4HSO - chains C and D of the 4 polymer chains in the assembly; structure by X-ray diffraction, 2.10 A resolution.

# Chain C (and D)
Protein: 3-deoxy-D-arabino-heptulosonate 7-phosphate synthase
From: Neisseria meningitidis
Notes: EC 2.5.1.54; chain D of this document is another copy of the same molecule, construct and numbering; everything in this record applies to it too
UniProtKB: Q9K169 (Q9K169_NEIMB); residue numbers follow UniProt; this construct covers 1-351
Chain sequence (351 residues; numbered 1 to 351; the number before each row is that of its first residue):
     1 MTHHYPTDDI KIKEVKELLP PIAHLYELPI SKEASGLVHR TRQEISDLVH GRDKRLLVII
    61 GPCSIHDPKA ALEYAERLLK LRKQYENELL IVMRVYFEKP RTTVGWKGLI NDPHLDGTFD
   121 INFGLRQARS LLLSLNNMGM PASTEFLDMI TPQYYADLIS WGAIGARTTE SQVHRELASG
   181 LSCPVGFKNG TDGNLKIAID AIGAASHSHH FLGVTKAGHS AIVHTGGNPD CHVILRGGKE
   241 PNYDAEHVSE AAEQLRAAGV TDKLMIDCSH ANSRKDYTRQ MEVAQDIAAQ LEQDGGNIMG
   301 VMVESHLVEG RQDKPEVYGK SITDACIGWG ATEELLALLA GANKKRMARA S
Not modelled in the structure: 1-4, 351
Construct notes: engineered mutation G213 (Ser in Q9K169)
Metal / ion sites: Mn2+: C63, H270, E304, D324
Residues lining bound ligands:
  - phosphoenolpyruvate (PEP): C63, R94, Y96, K99, P100, E145, G165, A166, R167, K188, R236, D267, H270, M302, E304
  - tyrosine (TYR), molecule 1: T7, D8, D9, I12
  - tyrosine (TYR), molecule 2: M149, Q153, A156, L177, G180, L181, S182, G213, V214, K216, V223
Reported in the primary citation:
  - binding site for tyrosine: D8, D9, Q153, S182, V214

# Interface between chain C and chain D
Contacting residue pairs - 140 pairs, chain C then chain D:
  Y5(C) - S35(D)
  P6(C) - H39(D)
  T7(C) - I30(D)
  T7(C) - S35(D)
  T7(C) - V38(D)
  T7(C) - R42(D)  hydrogen bond (backbone-side chain)
  T7(C) - D157(D)  hydrogen bond (side chain-backbone)
  T7(C) - S182(D)
  D8(C) - S182(D)
  D8(C) - K216(D)  salt bridge
  D9(C) - S182(D)  hydrogen bond (backbone-side chain)
  D9(C) - K216(D)  salt bridge
  I10(C) - S182(D)  hydrogen bond (backbone-side chain)
  K11(C) - S179(D)
  K11(C) - G180(D)
  K11(C) - L181(D)
  K11(C) - T225(D)
  K11(C) - G226(D)  hydrogen bond (backbone-backbone)
  K11(C) - G227(D)
  I12(C) - G180(D)
  I12(C) - H224(D)
  K13(C) - H224(D)  hydrogen bond (backbone-backbone)
  K13(C) - T225(D)
  K13(C) - G226(D)
  E14(C) - I222(D)
  E14(C) - V223(D)
  E14(C) - H224(D)  salt bridge
  V15(C) - A221(D)  hydrophobic
  V15(C) - I222(D)
  K16(C) - H210(D)  hydrogen bond
  K16(C) - A221(D)
  K16(C) - I222(D)  hydrogen bond (backbone-backbone)
  E17(C) - I222(D)
  L18(C) - L212(D)  hydrophobic
  L18(C) - S220(D)
  L18(C) - A221(D)  hydrophobic
  I30(C) - T7(D)
  S35(C) - Y5(D)  hydrogen bond (side chain-backbone)
  S35(C) - T7(D)
  V38(C) - T7(D)
  H39(C) - Y5(D)
  H39(C) - P6(D)
  H39(C) - T7(D)
  R42(C) - T7(D)  hydrogen bond (side chain-backbone)
  K99(C) - Q172(D)
  P100(C) - Q172(D)
  R101(C) - Q172(D)  hydrogen bond (backbone-side chain)
  T102(C) - R175(D)  hydrogen bond (backbone-side chain)
  T102(C) - K196(D)
  T102(C) - D200(D)
  T103(C) - D200(D)
  K107(C) - Q172(D)
  K107(C) - E176(D)  salt bridge
  K107(C) - H209(D)  hydrogen bond
  K107(C) - H210(D)  hydrogen bond (side chain-backbone)
  N111(C) - H210(D)
  F119(C) - H210(D)
  I121(C) - L212(D)  hydrophobic
  L147(C) - Q172(D)
  L147(C) - V173(D)
  D148(C) - V173(D)
  I150(C) - L212(D)  hydrophobic
  T151(C) - L212(D)
  D157(C) - T7(D)  hydrogen bond (backbone-side chain)
  R167(C) - E170(D)  salt bridge
  R167(C) - S171(D)
  R167(C) - Q172(D)
  R167(C) - R175(D)
  T168(C) - S171(D)
  E170(C) - R167(D)
  E170(C) - T191(D)  hydrogen bond
  S171(C) - R167(D)
  S171(C) - T168(D)
  S171(C) - H174(D)
  Q172(C) - K99(D)  hydrogen bond (side chain-backbone)
  Q172(C) - P100(D)
  Q172(C) - R101(D)  hydrogen bond (side chain-backbone)
  Q172(C) - K107(D)
  Q172(C) - L147(D)
  V173(C) - L147(D)
  V173(C) - H174(D)
  H174(C) - S171(D)
  H174(C) - V173(D)
  R175(C) - R101(D)
  R175(C) - T102(D)  hydrogen bond (side chain-backbone)
  E176(C) - K107(D)  salt bridge
  G180(C) - K11(D)
  G180(C) - I12(D)
  L181(C) - K11(D)  hydrogen bond (backbone-side chain)
  S182(C) - T7(D)
  S182(C) - D9(D)
  S182(C) - I10(D)  hydrogen bond (side chain-backbone)
  S182(C) - K11(D)  hydrogen bond (backbone-side chain)
  C183(C) - K11(D)  hydrogen bond (backbone-side chain)
  T191(C) - E170(D)  hydrogen bond
  D192(C) - N194(D)  hydrogen bond
  N194(C) - D192(D)  hydrogen bond
  D200(C) - T102(D)
  D200(C) - T103(D)
  A204(C) - T103(D)
  A204(C) - V104(D)  hydrophobic
  H207(C) - V104(D)
  H209(C) - K107(D)  hydrogen bond
  H210(C) - K16(D)  hydrogen bond
  H210(C) - K107(D)
  H210(C) - N111(D)  hydrogen bond (backbone-side chain)
  H210(C) - F119(D)
  L212(C) - L18(D)  hydrophobic
  L212(C) - I121(D)  hydrophobic
  L212(C) - I150(D)  hydrophobic
  L212(C) - T151(D)
  V214(C) - S220(D)
  T215(C) - V15(D)
  K216(C) - D8(D)  salt bridge
  K216(C) - D9(D)  salt bridge
  G218(C) - H219(D)
  G218(C) - S220(D)  hydrogen bond (backbone-backbone)
  H219(C) - G218(D)
  H219(C) - H219(D)
  S220(C) - L18(D)
  S220(C) - V214(D)
  S220(C) - G218(D)  hydrogen bond (backbone-backbone)
  A221(C) - V15(D)  hydrophobic
  A221(C) - K16(D)
  A221(C) - L18(D)  hydrophobic
  I222(C) - E14(D)
  I222(C) - V15(D)
  I222(C) - K16(D)  hydrogen bond (backbone-backbone)
  I222(C) - E17(D)
  I222(C) - I121(D)  hydrophobic
  V223(C) - I12(D)  hydrophobic
  V223(C) - E14(D)
  H224(C) - I12(D)
  H224(C) - K13(D)  hydrogen bond (backbone-backbone)
  H224(C) - E14(D)  salt bridge
  T225(C) - K11(D)
  G226(C) - K11(D)  hydrogen bond (backbone-backbone)
  G226(C) - K13(D)
  G227(C) - K11(D)
  N228(C) - K11(D)  hydrogen bond
Interface residues without a listed pair, chain C (76 interface residues in all): N122, Q153, S179, P184, K196, G213, P229
Interface residues without a listed pair, chain D (73 interface residues in all): N122, D148, Q153, A204, S208, G213, T215

# Summary
76 residues of chain C face 73 of chain D across their interface, with 35 hydrogen bonds and 9 salt bridges.
Polar contacts include D8(C)-K216(D), D9(C)-K216(D) and E14(C)-H224(D). Bound to chain C: tyrosine and
phosphoenolpyruvate. The paper reports a binding site for tyrosine at D8(C), D9(C) and Q153(C) among others.
Both chains are 3-deoxy-D-arabino-heptulosonate 7-phosphate synthase (Neisseria meningitidis). Entry 4HSO
(Crystal structure of S213G variant DAH7PS from Neisseria meningitidis) was determined by X-ray diffraction
(same publication as 4IXX and 4HSN).
